8VNV - chains C and P of the 9 polymer chains in the assembly; structure by electron microscopy, 3.10 A resolution.

[Chain C]
Protein: Isoform 2 of Histone-lysine N-methyltransferase EZH2
From: Homo sapiens
Notes: EC 2.1.1.356
UniProtKB: Q15910 (EZH2_HUMAN), isoform Q15910-2; aligned to UniProt positions 2-746 over residues 2-746 (the alignment contains insertions or deletions, so no single offset holds)
Amino-acid sequence (746 residues; row label = number of the first residue in the row):
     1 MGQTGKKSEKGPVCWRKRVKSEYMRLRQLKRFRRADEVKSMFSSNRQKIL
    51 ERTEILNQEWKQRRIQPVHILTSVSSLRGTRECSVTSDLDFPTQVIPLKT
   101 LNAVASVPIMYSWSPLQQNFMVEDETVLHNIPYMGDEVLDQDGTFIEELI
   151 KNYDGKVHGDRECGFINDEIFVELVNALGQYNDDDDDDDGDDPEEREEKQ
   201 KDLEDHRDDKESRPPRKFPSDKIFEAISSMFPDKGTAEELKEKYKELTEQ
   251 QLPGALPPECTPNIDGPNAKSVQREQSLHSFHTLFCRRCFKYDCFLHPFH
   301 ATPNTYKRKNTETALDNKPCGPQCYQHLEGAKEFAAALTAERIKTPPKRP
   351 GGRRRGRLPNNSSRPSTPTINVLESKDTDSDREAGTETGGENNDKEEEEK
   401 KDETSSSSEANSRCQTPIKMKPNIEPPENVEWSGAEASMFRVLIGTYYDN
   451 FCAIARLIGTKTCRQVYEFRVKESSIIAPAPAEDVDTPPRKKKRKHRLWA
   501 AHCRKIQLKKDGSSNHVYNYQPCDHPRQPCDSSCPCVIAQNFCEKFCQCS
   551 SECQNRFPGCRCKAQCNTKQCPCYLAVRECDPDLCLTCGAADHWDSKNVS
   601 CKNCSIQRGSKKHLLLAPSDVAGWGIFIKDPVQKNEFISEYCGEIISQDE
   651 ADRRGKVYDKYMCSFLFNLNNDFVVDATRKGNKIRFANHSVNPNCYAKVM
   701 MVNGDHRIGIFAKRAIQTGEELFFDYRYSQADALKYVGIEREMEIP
Not modelled in the structure: 1-16, 182-219, 340-425
Sequence notes: initiating methionine (1); conflict P298 (Ser303 in Q15910)
UniProt features mapped onto this chain:
  - region: K39 to V68 (Interaction with EED)
  - modified residue: S21 (Phosphoserine), S76 (Phosphoserine), T339 (Phosphothreonine), T345 (Phosphothreonine), S363 (Phosphoserine), S366 (Phosphoserine), T367 (Phosphothreonine), T487 (Phosphothreonine)
  - glycosylation: S75 (O-linked (GlcNAc) serine)
  - cross-link: K634 (Glycyl lysine isopeptide (Lys-Gly) (interchain with G-Cter in SUMO2))
Disulfides: C286-C294, C523-C536
Residues lining bound ligands: S-adenosylhomocysteine (SAH): I109, V621, A622, G623, W624, G625, M662, C663, S664, F665, R685, F686, A687, N688, H689, Y726, Y736, V737, I739
What the authors report for this chain:
  - binding site for the 26-nt DNA strand: R497

[Chain P]
Protein: Zinc finger protein AEBP2
From: Homo sapiens
UniProtKB: Q6ZN18 (AEBP2_HUMAN); residues 17-295 here correspond to UniProt positions 225-503 (UniProt number = residue number + 208)
Amino-acid sequence (279 residues; numbered 17 to 295; the number before each row is that of its first residue):
    17 ISSTIMDVDSTISSGRSTPAMMNGQGSTTSSSKNIAYNCCWDQCQACFNS
    67 SPDLADHIRSIHVDGQRGGVFVCLWKGCKVYNTPSTSQSWLQRHMLTHSG
   117 DKPFKCVVGGCNASFASQGGLARHVPTHFSQQNSSKVSSQPKAKEESPSK
   167 AGMNKRRKLKNKRRRSLPRPHDFFDAQTLDAIRHRAICFNLSAHIESLGK
   217 GHSVVFHSTVIAKRKEDSGKIKLLLHWMPEDILPDVWVNESERHQLKTKV
   267 VHLSKLPKDTALLLDPNIYRTMPQKRLKR
Not modelled in the structure: 17-178
UniProt features mapped onto this chain:
  - zinc finger: Y53 to H78 (C2H2-type 1), K92 to H114 (C2H2-type 2), F120 to H144 (C2H2-type 3)
  - region: T287 to R295 (Important for nucleosome binding activity of the PRC2 complex)
  - modified residue: S182 (Phosphoserine)

[Interface between chain C and chain P]
Residue-residue contacts - 21 pairs, chain C then chain P:
  S75(C) - H200(P)  hydrogen bond (backbone-side chain)
  S76(C) - D196(P)
  S76(C) - H200(P)  hydrogen bond (backbone-side chain)
  L77(C) - H200(P)  hydrogen bond (backbone-side chain)
  R78(C) - H200(P)  hydrogen bond (backbone-side chain)
  G79(C) - R199(P)  hydrogen bond (backbone-side chain)
  T100(C) - A192(P)
  T100(C) - Q193(P)
  T100(C) - D196(P)  hydrogen bond
  N102(C) - Q193(P)
  A103(C) - D191(P)
  V104(C) - H187(P)  hydrogen bond (backbone-side chain)
  S619(C) - P184(P)
  D620(C) - P184(P)
  V621(C) - S182(P)
  V621(C) - P184(P)
  G738(C) - R181(P)
  I739(C) - S182(P)
  R741(C) - R180(P)
  E742(C) - R179(P)
  M743(C) - R179(P)  hydrogen bond (backbone-backbone)
Interface residues without a listed pair, chain C (23 interface residues in all): T80, K99, L101, A105, A622, E740
Interface residues without a listed pair, chain P (14 interface residues in all): L183, A197

[Summary]
The interface between chain C and chain P involves 23 residues on one side and 14 on the other, with 8
hydrogen bonds. Polar pairs include S75(C)-H200(P), S76(C)-H200(P) and L77(C)-H200(P). Ligands of chain C:
S-adenosylhomocysteine. The paper reports a binding site for the 26-nt DNA strand at R497(C).
Here chain C is Isoform 2 of Histone-lysine N-methyltransferase EZH2 and chain P is Zinc finger protein AEBP2,
both from Homo sapiens. Entry 8VNV (PRC2_AJ1-450 bound to H3K36me3 with histone H3 tail engaged) was
determined by electron microscopy (same publication as 8VMI, 8VMJ, 8VML, 8VMN, 8VNZ, 8VO0 and 8VOB).
